Entry 1KQS (X-ray diffraction, 3.10 A resolution); this record covers chains 0 and Z of the 32 polymer chains in the assembly.

# Chain 0
Molecule: 23S RRNA
Source organism: Haloarcula marismortui
Sequence (2922 nucleotides; each row starts with the number of its first residue):
     2 UUGGCUACUAUGCCAGCUGGUGGAUUGCUCGGCUCAGGCGCUGAUGAAGG
    52 ACGUGCCAAGCUGCGAUAAGCCAUGGGGAGCCGCACGGAGGCGAAGAACC
   102 AUGGAUUUCCGAAUGAGAAUCUCUCUAACAAUUGCUUCGCGCAAUGAGGA
   152 ACCCCGAGAACUGAAACAUCUCAGUAUCGGGAGGAACAGAAAACGCAAUG
   202 UGAUGUCGUUAGUAACCGCGAGUGAACGCGAUACAGCCCAAACCGAAGCC
   252 CUCACGGGCAAUGUGGUGUCAGGGCUACCUCUCAUCAGCCGACCGUCUCG
   302 ACGAAGUCUCUUGGAACAGAGCGUGAUACAGGGUGACAACCCCGUACUCG
   352 AGACCAGUACGACGUGCGGUAGUGCCAGAGUAGCGGGGGUUGGAUAUCCC
   402 UCGCGAAUAACGCAGGCAUCGACUGCGAAGGCUAAACACAACCUGAGACC
   452 GAUAGUGAACAAGUAGUGUGAACGAACGCUGCAAAGUACCCUCAGAAGGG
   502 AGGCGAAAUAGAGCAUGAAAUCAGUUGGCGAUCGAGCGACAGGGCAUACA
   552 AGGUCCCUCGACGAAUGACCGACGCGCGAGCGUCCAGUAAGACUCACGGG
   602 AAGCCGAUGUUCUGUCGUACGUUUUGAAAAACGAGCCAGGGAGUGUGUCU
   652 GCAUGGCAAGUCUAACCGGAGUAUCCGGGGAGGCACAGGGAAACCGACAU
   702 GGCCGCAGGGCUUUGCCCGAGGGCCGCCGUCUUCAAGGGCGGGGAGCCAU
   752 GUGGACACGACCCGAAUCCGGACGAUCUACGCAUGGACAAGAUGAAGCGU
   802 GCCGAAAGGCACGUGGAAGUCUGUUAGAGUUGGUGUCCUACAAUACCCUC
   852 UCGUGAUCUAUGUGUAGGGGUGAAAGGCCCAUCGAGUCCGGCAACAGCUG
   902 GUUCCAAUCGAAACAUGUCGAAGCAUGACCUCCGCCGAGGUAGUCUGUGA
   952 GGUAGAGCGACCGAUUGGUGUGUCCGCCUCCGAGAGGAGUCGGCACACCU
  1002 GUCAAACUCCAAACUUACAGACGCCGUUUGACGCGGGGAUUCCGGUGCGC
  1052 GGGGUAAGCCUGUGUACCAGGAGGGGAACAACCCAGAGAUAGGUUAAGGU
  1102 CCCCAAGUGUGGAUUAAGUGUAAUCCUCUGAAGGUGGUCUCGAGCCCUAG
  1152 ACAGCCGGGAGGUGAGCUUAGAAGCAGCUACCCUCUAAGAAAAGCGUAAC
  1202 AGCUUACCGGCCGAGGUUUGAGGCGCCCAAAAUGAUCGGGACUCAAAUCC
  1252 ACCACCGAGACCUGUCCGUACCACUCAUACUGGUAAUCGAGUAGAUUGGC
  1302 GCUCUAAUUGGAUGGAAGUAGGGGUGAAAACUCCUAUGGACCGAUUAGUG
  1352 ACGAAAAUCCUGGCCAUAGUAGCAGCGAUAGUCGGGUGAGAACCCCGACG
  1402 GCCUAAUGGAUAAGGGUUCCUCAGCACUGCUGAUCAGCUGAGGGUUAGCC
  1452 GGUCCUAAGUCAUACCGCAACUCGACUAUGACGAAAUGGGAAACGGGUUA
  1502 AUAUUCCCGUGCCACUAUGCAGUGAAAGUUGACGCCCUGGGGUCGAUCAC
  1552 GCUGGGCAUUCGCCCAGUCGAACCGUCCAACUCCGUGGAAGCCGUAAUGG
  1602 CAGGAAGCGGACGAACGGCGGCAUAGGGAAACGUGAUUCAACCUGGGGCC
  1652 CAUGAAAAGACGAGCAUAGUGUCCGUACCGAGAACCGACACAGGUGUCCA
  1702 UGGCGGCGAAAGCCAAGGCCUGUCGGGAGCAACCAACGUUAGGGAAUUCG
  1752 GCAAGUUAGUCCCGUACCUUCGGAAGAAGGGAUGCCUGCUCCGGAACGGA
  1802 GCAGGUCGCAGUGACUCGGAAGCUCGGACUGUCUAGUAACAACAUAGGUG
  1852 ACCGCAAAUCCGCAAGGACUCGUACGGUCACUGAAUCCUGCCCAGUGCAG
  1902 GUAUCUGAACACCUCGUACAAGAGGACGAAGGACCUGUCAACGGCGGGGG
  1952 UAACUAUGACCCUCUUAAGGUAGCGUAGUACCUUGCCGCAUCAGUAGCGG
  2002 CUUGCAUGAAUGGAUUAACCAGAGCUUCACUGUCCCAACGUUGGGCCCGG
  2052 UGAACUGUACAUUCCAGUGCGGAGUCUGGAGACACCCAGGGGGAAGCGAA
  2102 GACCCUAUGGAGCUUUACUGCAGGCUGUCGCUGAGACGUGGUCGCCGAUG
  2152 UGCAGCAUAGGUAGGAGACACUACACAGGUACCCGCGCUAGCGGGCCACC
  2202 GAGUCAACAGUGAAAUACUACCCGUCGGUGACUGCGACUCUCACUCCGGG
  2252 AGGAGGACACCGAUAGCCGGGCAGUUUGACUGGGGCGGUACGCGCUCGAA
  2302 AAGAUAUCGAGCGCGCCCUAUGGCUAUCUCAGCCGGGACAGAGACCCGGC
  2352 GAAGAGUGCAAGAGCAAAAGAUAGCUUGACAGUGUUCUUCCCAACGAGGA
  2402 ACGCUGACGCGAAAGCGUGGUCUAGCGAACCAAUUAGCCUGCUUGAUGCG
  2452 GGCAAUUGAUGACAGAAAAGCUACCCUAGGGAUAACAGAGUCGUCACUCG
  2502 CAAGAGCACAUAUCGACCGAGUGGCUUGCUACCUCGAUGUCGGUUCCCUC
  2552 CAUCCUGCCCGUGCAGAAGCGGGCAAGGGUGAGGUUGUUCGCCUAUUAAA
  2602 GGAGGUCGUGAGCUGGGUUUAGACCGUCGUGAGACAGGUCGGCUGCUAUC
  2652 UACUGGGUGUGUAAUGGUGUCUGACAAGAACGACCGUAUAGUACGAGAGG
  2702 AACUACGGUUGGUGGCCACUGGUGUACCGGUUGUUCGAGAGAGCACGUGC
  2752 CGGGUAGCCACGCCACACGGGGUAAGAGCUGAACGCAUCUAAGCUCGAAA
  2802 CCCACUUGGAAAAGAGACACCGCCGAGGUCCCGCGUACAAGACGCGGUCG
  2852 AUAGACUCGGGGUGUGCGCGUCGAGGUAACGAGACGUUAAGCCCACGAGC
  2902 ACUAACAGACCAAAGCCAUCAU
Not modelled in the structure: 2-9, 126-127, 715, 971-998, 1560, 1952-1963, 2137-2236, 2339-2343, 2665-2666, 2915-2923
Sequence notes: conflict C560 (U3155 in 3377779)
Ion coordination: Mg2+ site 1 near G28 (its only coordinating residue here); Na+ site 1: C40, G41; Na+ site 2: G56, A59, G61; Na+ site 3 near U108 (its only coordinating residue here); Mg2+ site 2 near U115 (its only coordinating residue here); Na+ site 4: C141, G142; Na+ site 5 near U146 (its only coordinating residue here); Mg2+ site 3: C162, U2276; K+ site 1: C162, U163, U172; Mg2+ site 4: A165, A167, C168; Na+ site 6: A165, A166; Mg2+ site 5: A166, G219; 63 more Na+ sites not listed; 98 more Mg2+ sites not listed; 1 more K+ sites not listed
Ligand contacts: 6-aminohexanoic acid / biotin / phenylalaninal / puromycin-5'-monophosphate: G2099, A2100, G2102, A2103, C2104, A2486, C2487, A2538, G2540, U2541, C2542, G2588, C2608, G2618, U2619, U2620, U2645, G2646

# Chain Z
Protein: Ribosomal protein L37E
Source organism: Haloarcula marismortui
Reference sequence: P32410 (RL37_HALMA); numbering as in UniProt (aligned over 1-56)
Amino-acid sequence (56 residues; each row starts with the number of its first residue):
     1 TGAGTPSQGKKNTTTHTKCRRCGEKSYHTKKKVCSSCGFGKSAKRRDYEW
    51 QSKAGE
Ion coordination: Cd2+: Cys-19, Cys-22, Cys-34, Cys-37

# Chain 0 / chain Z interface
Contacting residue pairs (117):
  A49(0) / Arg-45(Z)  base contact
  G50(0) / Arg-21(Z)  hydrogen bond to the base
  G51(0) / Cys-22(Z)  sugar contact
  G51(0) / Gly-23(Z)  hydrogen bond to the sugar
  C111(0) / Arg-20(Z)  hydrogen bond to the sugar
  G112(0) / Arg-20(Z)  salt bridge to the phosphate
  G112(0) / Arg-21(Z)  sugar contact
  G112(0) / Phe-39(Z)  phosphate contact
  A113(0) / Arg-21(Z)  salt bridge to the phosphate
  A113(0) / Phe-39(Z)  phosphate contact
  A113(0) / Ala-43(Z)  phosphate contact
  A119(0) / Arg-20(Z)  base contact
  A120(0) / Thr-17(Z)  base contact
  A120(0) / Lys-18(Z)  hydrogen bond to the sugar
  A120(0) / Arg-20(Z)  salt bridge to the phosphate
  A120(0) / Tyr-27(Z)  hydrogen bond to the phosphate
  A120(0) / Thr-29(Z)  hydrogen bond to the base
  A120(0) / Lys-32(Z)  salt bridge to the phosphate
  U121(0) / Lys-18(Z)  base contact
  U121(0) / Cys-19(Z)  base contact
  U121(0) / Arg-20(Z)  sugar contact
  U121(0) / Gly-23(Z)  base contact
  A148(0) / Ala-43(Z)  sugar contact
  A148(0) / Lys-44(Z)  salt bridge to the phosphate
  G149(0) / Lys-44(Z)  phosphate contact
  G149(0) / Arg-45(Z)  hydrogen bond to the phosphate
  A177(0) / Ala-54(Z)  phosphate contact
  U178(0) / Glu-49(Z)  phosphate contact
  U178(0) / Trp-50(Z)  phosphate contact
  U178(0) / Ala-54(Z)  phosphate contact
  C179(0) / Tyr-48(Z)  phosphate contact
  C179(0) / Glu-49(Z)  hydrogen bond to the phosphate
  G182(0) / Lys-44(Z)  salt bridge to the phosphate
  U470(0) / Thr-15(Z)  sugar contact
  U470(0) / His-16(Z)  sugar contact
  U470(0) / Lys-25(Z)  hydrogen bond to the phosphate
  G471(0) / His-16(Z)  hydrogen bond to the sugar
  G471(0) / Lys-25(Z)  salt bridge to the phosphate
  G471(0) / Ser-26(Z)  phosphate contact
  G471(0) / Ser-35(Z)  hydrogen bond to the sugar
  A472(0) / Ser-26(Z)  hydrogen bond to the phosphate
  A472(0) / Ser-35(Z)  sugar contact
  A472(0) / Ser-36(Z)  phosphate contact
  A472(0) / Arg-46(Z)  hydrogen bond to the sugar
  A472(0) / Trp-50(Z)  sugar contact
  A473(0) / Arg-46(Z)  salt bridge to the phosphate
  A473(0) / Gln-51(Z)  hydrogen bond to the phosphate
  G771(0) / Trp-50(Z)  base contact
  G772(0) / Tyr-48(Z)  sugar contact
  G772(0) / Trp-50(Z)  hydrogen bond to the sugar
  A773(0) / Arg-46(Z)  hydrogen bond to the sugar
  A773(0) / Tyr-48(Z)  hydrogen bond to the phosphate
  A773(0) / Trp-50(Z)  sugar contact
  C774(0) / Ser-35(Z)  phosphate contact
  C774(0) / Arg-46(Z)  salt bridge to the phosphate
  G775(0) / His-16(Z)  salt bridge to the phosphate
  G775(0) / His-28(Z)  salt bridge to the phosphate
  G775(0) / Lys-31(Z)  phosphate contact
  G775(0) / Ser-35(Z)  phosphate contact
  A776(0) / His-28(Z)  salt bridge to the phosphate
  A776(0) / Lys-31(Z)  salt bridge to the phosphate
  U777(0) / Lys-11(Z)  sugar contact
  U777(0) / Asn-12(Z)  hydrogen bond to the base
  U777(0) / Thr-13(Z)  hydrogen bond to the base
  U777(0) / Thr-15(Z)  base contact
  C778(0) / Ser-7(Z)  sugar contact
  C778(0) / Lys-10(Z)  phosphate contact
  C778(0) / Lys-11(Z)  sugar contact
  U779(0) / Lys-10(Z)  salt bridge to the phosphate
  A843(0) / Thr-5(Z)  sugar contact
  U845(0) / Gly-2(Z)  sugar contact
  U845(0) / Gly-4(Z)  phosphate contact
  U845(0) / Thr-5(Z)  hydrogen bond to the phosphate
  A846(0) / Pro-6(Z)  phosphate contact
  U862(0) / Asn-12(Z)  phosphate contact
  G863(0) / Lys-30(Z)  salt bridge to the phosphate
  U864(0) / Lys-30(Z)  salt bridge to the phosphate
  C881(0) / Lys-11(Z)  hydrogen bond to the base
  A882(0) / Ala-3(Z)  sugar contact
  A882(0) / Gly-4(Z)  base contact
  A882(0) / Thr-5(Z)  base contact
  C890(0) / Trp-50(Z)  hydrogen bond to the sugar
  G891(0) / Trp-50(Z)  sugar contact
  G891(0) / Ser-52(Z)  sugar contact
  G891(0) / Lys-53(Z)  salt bridge to the phosphate
  G891(0) / Ala-54(Z)  phosphate contact
  G892(0) / Lys-53(Z)  salt bridge to the phosphate
  G892(0) / Ala-54(Z)  hydrogen bond to the phosphate
  C893(0) / Lys-53(Z)  phosphate contact
  A894(0) / Lys-53(Z)  salt bridge to the phosphate
  A1414(0) / Asn-12(Z)  hydrogen bond to the sugar
  G1415(0) / Asn-12(Z)  sugar contact
  G1415(0) / Thr-14(Z)  hydrogen bond to the phosphate
  U1473(0) / Lys-41(Z)  hydrogen bond to the base
  U1473(0) / Ser-42(Z)  hydrogen bond to the sugar
  U1473(0) / Lys-44(Z)  base contact
  C1474(0) / Lys-41(Z)  phosphate contact
  C1687(0) / Gln-8(Z)  hydrogen bond to the sugar
  C1687(0) / Gly-9(Z)  hydrogen bond to the base
  C1687(0) / Lys-11(Z)  sugar contact
  G1688(0) / Thr-5(Z)  sugar contact
  G1688(0) / Gln-8(Z)  sugar contact
  G1694(0) / Thr-5(Z)  hydrogen bond to the base
  G1694(0) / Pro-6(Z)  sugar contact
  G1694(0) / Gly-9(Z)  base contact
  G1695(0) / Pro-6(Z)  hydrogen bond to the sugar
  G1695(0) / Gly-9(Z)  hydrogen bond to the base
  G1695(0) / Lys-10(Z)  sugar contact
  U1696(0) / Gly-9(Z)  sugar contact
  A1836(0) / Thr-1(Z)  hydrogen bond to the sugar
  A1836(0) / Gly-2(Z)  sugar contact
  A1836(0) / Ala-3(Z)  hydrogen bond to the sugar
  A1836(0) / Ser-7(Z)  base contact
  G1837(0) / Thr-1(Z)  hydrogen bond to the phosphate
  G1837(0) / Gly-2(Z)  base contact
  G1837(0) / Ala-3(Z)  hydrogen bond to the base
  G1837(0) / Gly-4(Z)  base contact
Other interface residues (no listed pair), chain 0 (61 interface residues in all): A52, A114, A152, G181, A844, A861, U883, A1413, A1463
Other interface residues (no listed pair), chain Z (49 interface residues in all): Gly-40, Glu-56

# Summary
The interface between chain 0 and chain Z involves 61 residues on one side and 49 on the other, with 36
hydrogen bonds and 19 salt bridges. Polar pairs include G50(0)/Arg-21(Z), A120(0)/Thr-29(Z) and
U777(0)/Asn-12(Z).
Here chain 0 is 23S RRNA and chain Z is Ribosomal protein L37E, both from Haloarcula marismortui. Entry 1KQS
(The Haloarcula marismortui 50S Complexed with a Pretranslocational Intermediate in Protein Synthesis) was
determined by X-ray diffraction.
